7JSR - chains A and B; structure by X-ray diffraction, 6.27 A resolution (low resolution: residue-level contacts below are approximate; hydrogen-bond / salt-bridge calls are withheld).

[Chain A (and B)]
Name: NAD-specific glutamate dehydrogenase
Organism: Mycolicibacterium smegmatis
Notes: EC 1.4.1.2; chain B of this document is another copy of the same molecule, construct and numbering; everything in this record applies to it too
UniProt: A0R1C2 (DHE2_MYCS2); numbering as in UniProt (aligned over 1-1594)
Sequence (1611 residues; row label = number of the first residue in the row; numbers below 1 keep their minus sign (Mse-16 is residue -16)):
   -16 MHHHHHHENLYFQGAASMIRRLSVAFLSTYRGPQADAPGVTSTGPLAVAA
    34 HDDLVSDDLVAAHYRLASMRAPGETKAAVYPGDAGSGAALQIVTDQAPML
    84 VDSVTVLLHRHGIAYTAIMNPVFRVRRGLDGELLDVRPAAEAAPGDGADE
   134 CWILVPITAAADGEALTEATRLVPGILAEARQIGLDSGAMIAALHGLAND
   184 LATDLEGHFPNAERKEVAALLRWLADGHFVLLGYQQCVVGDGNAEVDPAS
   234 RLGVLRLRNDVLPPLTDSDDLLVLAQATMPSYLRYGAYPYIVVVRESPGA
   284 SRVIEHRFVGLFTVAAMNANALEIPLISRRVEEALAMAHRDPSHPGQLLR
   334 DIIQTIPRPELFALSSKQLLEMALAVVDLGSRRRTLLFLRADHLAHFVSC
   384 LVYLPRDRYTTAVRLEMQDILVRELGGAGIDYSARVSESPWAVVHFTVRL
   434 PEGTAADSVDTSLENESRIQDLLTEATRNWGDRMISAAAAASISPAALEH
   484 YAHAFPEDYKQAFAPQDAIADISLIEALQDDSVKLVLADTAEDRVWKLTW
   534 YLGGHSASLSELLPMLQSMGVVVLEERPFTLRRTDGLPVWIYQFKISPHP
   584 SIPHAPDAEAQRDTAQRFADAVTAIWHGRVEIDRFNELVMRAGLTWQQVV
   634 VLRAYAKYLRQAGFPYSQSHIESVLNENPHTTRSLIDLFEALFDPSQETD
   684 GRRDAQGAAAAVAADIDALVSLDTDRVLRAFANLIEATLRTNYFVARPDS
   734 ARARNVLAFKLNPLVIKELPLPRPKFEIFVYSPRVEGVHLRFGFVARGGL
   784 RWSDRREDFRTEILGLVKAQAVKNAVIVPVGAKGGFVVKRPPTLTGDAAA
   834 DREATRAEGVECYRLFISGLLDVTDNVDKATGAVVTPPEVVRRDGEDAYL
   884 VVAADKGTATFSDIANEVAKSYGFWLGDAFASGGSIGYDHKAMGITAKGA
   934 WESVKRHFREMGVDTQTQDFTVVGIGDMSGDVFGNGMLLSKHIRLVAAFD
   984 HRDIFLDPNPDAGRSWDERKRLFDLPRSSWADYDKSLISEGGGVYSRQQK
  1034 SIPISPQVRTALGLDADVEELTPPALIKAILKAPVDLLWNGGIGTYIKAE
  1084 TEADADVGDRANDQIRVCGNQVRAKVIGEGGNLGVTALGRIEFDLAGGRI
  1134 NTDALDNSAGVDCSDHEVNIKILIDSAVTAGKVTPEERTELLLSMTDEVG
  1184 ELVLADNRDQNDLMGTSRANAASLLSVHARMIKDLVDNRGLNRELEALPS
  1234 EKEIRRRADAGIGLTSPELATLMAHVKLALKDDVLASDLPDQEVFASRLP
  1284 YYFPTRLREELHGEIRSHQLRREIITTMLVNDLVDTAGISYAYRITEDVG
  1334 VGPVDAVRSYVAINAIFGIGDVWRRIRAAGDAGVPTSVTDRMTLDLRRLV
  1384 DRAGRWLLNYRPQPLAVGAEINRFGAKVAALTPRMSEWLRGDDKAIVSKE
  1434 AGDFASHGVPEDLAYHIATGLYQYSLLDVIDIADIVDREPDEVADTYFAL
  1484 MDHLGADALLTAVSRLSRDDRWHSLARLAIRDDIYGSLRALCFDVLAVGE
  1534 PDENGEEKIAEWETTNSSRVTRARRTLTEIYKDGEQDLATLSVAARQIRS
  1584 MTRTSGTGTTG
Unresolved in the structure: -16 to 0, 14-29, 122-128, 362-365, 435-441, 1589-1594 (chain B: -16 to 0, 17-29, 122-128, 362-365, 1589-1594)
Modified positions: Mse-16 (selenomethionine); Mse1, Mse52, Mse82, Mse102, Mse173, Mse262, Mse300, Mse320, Mse355, Mse400, Mse467, Mse548, Mse552, Mse623, Mse926, Mse944, Mse961, Mse970, Mse1178, Mse1197, Mse1214, Mse1256, Mse1311, Mse1375, Mse1418, Mse1484, Mse1584 (selenomethionine; parent Met)
Construct notes: initiating methionine (-16); expression tag (-15 to 0)
Curated features (UniProtKB/Swiss-Prot):
  - active site: Lys816
What the authors report for this chain:
  - self-association interface (contacts with another copy of this molecule): Arg560

[How chain A and chain B interact]
Residue-residue contacts (56):
  His322(A) - Ala298(B)
  Asp324(A) - Arg14(B)
  Pro325(A) - Arg14(B)
  Ser326(A) - Arg14(B)
  Gly329(A) - Val297(B)
  Gln330(A) - Val297(B)
  Gln330(A) - Ala298(B)
  Gln330(A) - Mse300(B)
  Gln330(A) - Asn301(B)
  Arg333(A) - Ala298(B)
  Asp334(A) - Asn301(B)
  Asp334(A) - Arg418(B)
  Thr338(A) - Glu421(B)
  Thr394(A) - Asp390(B)
  Arg397(A) - Arg389(B)
  Tyr415(A) - Arg389(B)
  Ser416(A) - Glu421(B)
  Ala417(A) - Ser420(B)
  Ala417(A) - Glu421(B)
  Arg418(A) - Ser420(B)
  Val419(A) - Arg418(B)
  Val419(A) - Val419(B)
  Ser420(A) - Ala417(B)
  Ser420(A) - Arg418(B)
  Glu421(A) - Ala417(B)
  Asp491(A) - Gln494(B)
  Gln494(A) - Glu490(B)
  Gln494(A) - Asp491(B)
  Gln494(A) - Gln494(B)
  Ser541(A) - Val556(B)
  Ser541(A) - Leu557(B)
  Leu542(A) - Leu557(B)
  Leu542(A) - Glu558(B)
  Leu542(A) - Glu559(B)
  Ser543(A) - Leu546(B)
  Ser543(A) - Val556(B)
  Leu546(A) - Leu542(B)
  Leu546(A) - Ser543(B)
  Gln550(A) - Ser543(B)
  Val555(A) - Ser541(B)
  Val555(A) - Ser543(B)
  Val556(A) - Ser541(B)
  Val556(A) - Leu542(B)
  Val556(A) - Ser543(B)
  Leu557(A) - Ala540(B)
  Leu557(A) - Ser541(B)
  Leu557(A) - Leu542(B)
  Glu558(A) - Leu542(B)
  Glu558(A) - Pro561(B)
  Glu559(A) - Leu542(B)
  Glu559(A) - Glu559(B)
  Glu559(A) - Pro561(B)
  Arg560(A) - Pro561(B)
  Pro561(A) - Glu558(B)
  Pro561(A) - Glu559(B)
  Pro561(A) - Arg560(B)
Other interface residues (no listed pair), chain A (39 interface residues in all): Asn303, Pro328, Leu331, Arg389, Asp390, Glu490, Leu705
Other interface residues (no listed pair), chain B (36 interface residues in all): Arg267, Ala299, Asn303, Thr394, Tyr415, Gln550, Val555, Phe562, Tyr575, Arg1093

[Summary]
39 residues of chain A face 36 of chain B across their interface. From UniProt: active-site residue Lys816(A)
on chain A. The paper reports a self-association interface involving Arg560(A).
Chain A and chain B are both NAD-specific glutamate dehydrogenase (Mycolicibacterium smegmatis); the
structure, Crystal structure of the large glutamate dehydrogenase composed of 180 kDa subunits from
Mycobacterium smegmatis, was determined by X-ray diffraction (same publication as 7A1D).
